7R8A - chains B and D of the 4 polymer chains in the assembly; structure by electron microscopy, 2.90 A resolution.

Chain B:
Protein: ATP-binding cassette sub-family G member 8
From: Homo sapiens
Notes: EC 7.6.2.-
UniProtKB: Q9H221 (ABCG8_HUMAN); residues 1-673 here = UniProt positions 1-673
Sequence (715 residues; each row starts with the number of its first residue):
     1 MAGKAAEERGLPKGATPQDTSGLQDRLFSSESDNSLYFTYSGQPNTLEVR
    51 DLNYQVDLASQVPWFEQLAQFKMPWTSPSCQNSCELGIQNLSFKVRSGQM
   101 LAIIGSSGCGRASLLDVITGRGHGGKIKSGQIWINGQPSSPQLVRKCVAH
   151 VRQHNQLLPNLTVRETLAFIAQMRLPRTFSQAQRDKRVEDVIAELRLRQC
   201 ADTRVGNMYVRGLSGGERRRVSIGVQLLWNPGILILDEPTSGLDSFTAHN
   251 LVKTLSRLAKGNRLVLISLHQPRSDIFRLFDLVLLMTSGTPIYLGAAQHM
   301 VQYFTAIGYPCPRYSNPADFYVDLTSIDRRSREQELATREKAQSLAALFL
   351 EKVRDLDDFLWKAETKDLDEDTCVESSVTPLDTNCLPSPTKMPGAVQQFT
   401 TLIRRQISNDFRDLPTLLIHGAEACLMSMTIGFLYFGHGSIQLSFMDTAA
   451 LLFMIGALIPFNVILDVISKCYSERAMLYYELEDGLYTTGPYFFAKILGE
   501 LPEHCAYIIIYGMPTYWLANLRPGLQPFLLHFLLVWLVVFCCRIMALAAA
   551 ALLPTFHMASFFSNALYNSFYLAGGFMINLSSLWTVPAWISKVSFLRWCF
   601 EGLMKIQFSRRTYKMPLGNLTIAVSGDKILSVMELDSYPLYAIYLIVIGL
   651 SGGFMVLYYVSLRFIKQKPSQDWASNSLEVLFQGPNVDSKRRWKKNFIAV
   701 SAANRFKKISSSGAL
Unresolved in the structure: 1-25, 57-86, 123-125, 208-209, 326-391, 612-625, 670-715
Differences from the reference sequence: expression tag (674-715)
Swiss-Prot annotation at these positions:
  - glycosylation: Asn-619 (N-linked (GlcNAc...) asparagine)
What the authors report for this chain:
  - binding site for cholesterol: Ile-419, Leu-465
  - mutagenesis - I419E, F561A: unchanged expression

Chain D:
Protein: 2C7 Fab light chain
From: Mus musculus
Notes: antibody fragment or engineered binder
Sequence (234 residues; each row starts with the number of its first residue):
     1 MGWSCIILFLVATARTGVHSDIQMTQSPSSLSASLGERVSLTCRASQEIS
    51 GYLSWLQQKPDGTIQRLIYAAFSLDSGVPKRFSGSRSGSDYSLTISSLES
   101 EDLAHYYCLQYASYPCTFGGGTKLEIKRTVAAPSVFIFPPSDEQLKSGTA
   151 SVVCLLNNFYPREAKVQWKVDNALQSGNSQESVTEQDSKDSTYSLSSTLT
   201 LSKADYEKHKVYACEVTHQGLSSPVTKSFNRGEC
Unresolved in the structure: 1-21, 127-234
Disulfides: Cys-43/Cys-108

Chain B / chain D interface:
Pairs across the interface (16; chain B residue first):
  Asp-33(B) with Tyr-114(D)
  Arg-164(B) with Ser-50(D); Tyr-52(D)
  Glu-189(B) with Tyr-52(D), hydrogen bond
  Arg-198(B) with Ile-49(D); Ser-50(D); Tyr-52(D); Tyr-111(D), hydrogen bond (side chain-backbone); Ala-112(D)
  Gln-199(B) with Ile-22(D); Gln-47(D), hydrogen bond; Glu-48(D); Ser-50(D); Ser-113(D), hydrogen bond
  Ala-201(B) with Ser-50(D)
  Asp-202(B) with Ser-50(D)
Interface residues without a listed pair, chain B (9 interface residues in all): Ile-192, Cys-200
Interface residues without a listed pair, chain D (11 interface residues in all): Arg-86

Summary:
9 residues of chain B face 11 of chain D across their interface; the contacts include 4 hydrogen bonds. Polar
pairs include Glu-189(B)/Tyr-52(D), Arg-198(B)/Tyr-111(D) and Gln-199(B)/Gln-47(D). The paper reports a
binding site for cholesterol at Ile-419(B) and Leu-465(B); I419E and F561A of chain B leave expression
unchanged.
Here chain B is ATP-binding cassette sub-family G member 8 (Homo sapiens) and chain D is 2C7 Fab light chain
(Mus musculus). Entry 7R8A (The structure of human ABCG5/ABCG8 purified from mammalian cells) was determined
by electron microscopy together with 7R87, 7R88, 7R89 and 7R8B from the same study.
